Entry 6EI2 (X-ray diffraction, 1.61 A resolution); this record covers chains A and C of the 3 polymer chains in the assembly.

== Chain A ==
Protein: HLA class I histocompatibility antigen, A-68 alpha chain
Organism: Homo sapiens
UniProt: P01891 (1A68_HUMAN); numbering as in UniProt (aligned over 25-299)
Amino-acid sequence (276 residues; numbered 24 to 299; the number before each row is that of its first residue):
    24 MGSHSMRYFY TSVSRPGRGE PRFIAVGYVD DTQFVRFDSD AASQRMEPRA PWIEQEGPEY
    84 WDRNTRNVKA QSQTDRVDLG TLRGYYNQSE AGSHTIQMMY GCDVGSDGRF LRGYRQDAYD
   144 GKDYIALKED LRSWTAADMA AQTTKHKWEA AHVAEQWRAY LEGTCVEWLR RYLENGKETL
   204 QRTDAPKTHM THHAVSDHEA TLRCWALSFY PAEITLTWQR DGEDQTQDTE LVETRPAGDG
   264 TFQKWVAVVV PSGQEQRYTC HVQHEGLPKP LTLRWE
Unresolved in the structure: 24
Disulfide bonds: Cys125-Cys188, Cys227-Cys283
Differences from the reference sequence: initiating methionine (24)
Metal / ion sites: Ni2+ site 1: Gly25, His27; Cd2+ site 1: Asp54, Glu236; Ni2+ site 2: His169, His221; Cd2+ site 2: His175, Glu178, His215

== Chain C ==
Protein: G1/S-specific cyclin-D2
UniProt: P30279 (CCND2_HUMAN); residues 10-19 here correspond to UniProt positions 114-123 (UniProt number = residue number + 104)
Amino-acid sequence (10 residues; row label = number of the first residue in the row):
    10 ETSPLTAEKL

== How chain A and chain C interact ==
Pairs across the interface (48):
  Met29(A) - Glu10(C)
  Tyr31(A) - Glu10(C)  hydrogen bond (side chain-backbone)
  Tyr31(A) - Thr11(C)
  Tyr33(A) - Thr11(C)
  Met69(A) - Thr11(C)
  Tyr83(A) - Glu10(C)
  Arg86(A) - Glu10(C)  salt bridge
  Asn87(A) - Glu10(C)  hydrogen bond
  Asn87(A) - Thr11(C)  hydrogen bond
  Asn90(A) - Thr11(C)  hydrogen bond
  Asn90(A) - Ser12(C)
  Asn90(A) - Pro13(C)
  Val91(A) - Thr11(C)
  Ala93(A) - Thr15(C)
  Gln94(A) - Leu14(C)
  Gln94(A) - Thr15(C)
  Thr97(A) - Thr15(C)  hydrogen bond (side chain-backbone)
  Thr97(A) - Ala16(C)
  Thr97(A) - Glu17(C)
  Val100(A) - Glu17(C)
  Asp101(A) - Glu17(C)
  Asp101(A) - Lys18(C)  hydrogen bond (side chain-backbone)
  Thr104(A) - Leu19(C)
  Leu105(A) - Leu19(C)  hydrophobic
  Ile119(A) - Lys18(C)
  Tyr123(A) - Thr11(C)
  Tyr123(A) - Ser12(C)  hydrogen bond (side chain-backbone)
  Asp140(A) - Lys18(C)  salt bridge
  Tyr147(A) - Lys18(C)
  Ala163(A) - Leu19(C)
  Thr166(A) - Leu19(C)
  Thr167(A) - Lys18(C)  hydrogen bond (side chain-backbone)
  Thr167(A) - Leu19(C)
  Lys170(A) - Glu17(C)  hydrogen bond (side chain-backbone)
  Lys170(A) - Lys18(C)
  Lys170(A) - Leu19(C)  hydrogen bond (side chain-backbone)
  Trp171(A) - Ala16(C)
  Trp171(A) - Glu17(C)  hydrogen bond (side chain-backbone)
  Trp171(A) - Lys18(C)
  Gln179(A) - Leu14(C)
  Trp180(A) - Ser12(C)
  Trp180(A) - Leu14(C)
  Tyr183(A) - Glu10(C)  hydrogen bond (side chain-backbone)
  Tyr183(A) - Thr11(C)
  Tyr183(A) - Ser12(C)
  Thr187(A) - Glu10(C)
  Trp191(A) - Glu10(C)
  Tyr195(A) - Glu10(C)  hydrogen bond (side chain-backbone)
Also at the interface, not in a pair above, chain A (35 interface residues in all): Phe57, Tyr108, Arg138, Val176

== In short ==
Chain A and chain C form an interface of 35 and 10 residues respectively; the contacts include 13 hydrogen
bonds and 2 salt bridges. Among the polar pairs are Arg86(A)-Glu10(C), Asp140(A)-Lys18(C) and
Tyr31(A)-Glu10(C). The Ni2+ site 1 is built by Gly25(A) and His27(A).
Here chain A is HLA class I histocompatibility antigen, A-68 alpha chain (Homo sapiens) and chain C is
G1/S-specific cyclin-D2. Entry 6EI2 (Crystal Structure of HLA-A68 presenting a C-terminally extended peptide)
was determined by X-ray diffraction.
